Entry 7V19 (electron microscopy, 3.30 A resolution); this record covers chains C and E of the 4 polymer chains in the assembly.

== Chain C (and E) ==
Protein: Band 3 anion transport protein
Source organism: Homo sapiens
Notes: chain E of this document is another copy of the same molecule, construct and numbering; everything in this record applies to it too
Reference sequence: P02730 (B3AT_HUMAN); residues 1-911 here = UniProt positions 1-911
Amino-acid sequence (911 residues; row label = number of the first residue in the row):
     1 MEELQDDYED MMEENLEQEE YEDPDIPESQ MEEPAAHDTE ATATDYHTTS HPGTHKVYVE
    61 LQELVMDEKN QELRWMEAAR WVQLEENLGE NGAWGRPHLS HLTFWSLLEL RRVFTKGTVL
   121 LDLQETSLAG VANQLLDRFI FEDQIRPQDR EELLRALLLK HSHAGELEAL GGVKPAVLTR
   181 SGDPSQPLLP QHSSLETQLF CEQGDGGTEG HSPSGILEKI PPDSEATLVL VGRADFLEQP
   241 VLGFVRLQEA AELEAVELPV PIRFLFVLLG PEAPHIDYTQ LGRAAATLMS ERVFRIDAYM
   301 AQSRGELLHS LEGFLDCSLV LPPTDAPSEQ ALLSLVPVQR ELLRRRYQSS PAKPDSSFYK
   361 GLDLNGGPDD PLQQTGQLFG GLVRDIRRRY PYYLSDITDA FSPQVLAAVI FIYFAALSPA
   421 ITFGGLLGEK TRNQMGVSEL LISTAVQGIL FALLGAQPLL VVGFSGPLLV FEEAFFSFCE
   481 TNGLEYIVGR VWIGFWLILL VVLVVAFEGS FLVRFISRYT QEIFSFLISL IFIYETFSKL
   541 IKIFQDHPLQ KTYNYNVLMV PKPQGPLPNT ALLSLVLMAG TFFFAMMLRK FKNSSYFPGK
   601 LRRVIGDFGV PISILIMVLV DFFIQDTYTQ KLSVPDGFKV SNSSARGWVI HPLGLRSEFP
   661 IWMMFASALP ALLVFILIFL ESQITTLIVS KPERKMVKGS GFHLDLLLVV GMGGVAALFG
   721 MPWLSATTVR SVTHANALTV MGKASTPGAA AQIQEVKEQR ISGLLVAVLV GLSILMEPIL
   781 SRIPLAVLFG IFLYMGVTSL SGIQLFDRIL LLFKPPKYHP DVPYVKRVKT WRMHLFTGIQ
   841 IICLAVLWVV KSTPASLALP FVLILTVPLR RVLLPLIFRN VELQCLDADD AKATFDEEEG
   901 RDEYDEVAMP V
Disordered / not traced: 1-370, 744-750, 895-911
Covalent attachments: N-acetylglucosamine (NAG) linked to Asn-642
Residues lining bound ligands:
  - PIO ([(2R)-2-octanoyloxy-3-[oxidanyl-[(1R,2R,3S,4R,5R,6S)-2,3,6-tris(oxidanyl)-4,5-diphosphonooxy-cyclohexyl]oxy-phosphoryl]oxy-propyl] octanoate), molecule 1: Phe-597, Pro-598, Gly-599, Leu-601, Arg-602, Arg-603
  - PIO, molecule 2: Leu-812, Phe-813, Lys-814, Pro-815, Pro-816, Lys-817, Tyr-818
UniProt features mapped onto this chain:
  - region: Glu-13 to Met-31 (Microbial infection: Interaction with P.falciparum (isolate K1) FBPA), Ala-176 to Ser-185 (Interaction with ANK1)
  - site: Lys-590 (Important for anion transport), Glu-681 (Important for anion-proton cotransport)
  - modified residue: Met-1 (N-acetylmethionine), Tyr-8 (Phosphotyrosine), Tyr-21 (Phosphotyrosine), Tyr-46 (Phosphotyrosine), Ser-185 (Phosphoserine), Ser-350 (Phosphoserine), Tyr-359 (Phosphotyrosine), Tyr-904 (Phosphotyrosine)
  - lipidation: Cys-843 (S-palmitoyl cysteine)
  - glycosylation: Asn-642 (N-linked (GlcNAc...) (complex) asparagine)
  - natural variant: Glu-40 (E40K: Found in patients with hemolytic anemia; uncertain significance), Lys-56 (K56E: In Di(a)/Memphis-II antigen), Glu-90 (E90K: In SPH4), Gly-130 (G130R: In SPH4), Pro-147 (P147S: In SPH4), Ala-285 (A285D: In SPH4), Pro-327 (P327R: In SPH4), Ala-400 to Ala-408 (deletion: In SAO and DRTA4), Glu-429 (E429D: In NFLD+ antigen), Arg-432 (R432W: In ELO antigen), Thr-444 (T444N: In DRTA4), Gly-455 (G455E: In SPH4; G455R: In SPH4), 40 further natural variant entries in UniProt
  - mutagenesis: Glu-85 (E85A/R: Impairs expression at the cell membrane), Arg-283 (R283A/E/S: Impairs expression at the cell membrane), Asn-642 (N642D: Loss of N-glycosylation site), Glu-681 (E681Q: Impairs expression at the cell membrane)
Reported in the primary citation:
  - post-translational modification sites: Tyr-8 (citing earlier work)

== Chain C / chain E interface ==
Pairs across the interface (48):
  Leu-549(C) with Asn-569(E); Ile-624(E), hydrophobic; Asp-626(E); Thr-627(E)
  Gln-550(C) with Asp-626(E)
  Lys-551(C) with Asp-626(E)
  Thr-552(C) with Tyr-555(E)
  Tyr-553(C) with Pro-568(E), hydrophobic; Asn-569(E), hydrogen bond
  Tyr-555(C) with Thr-552(E)
  Pro-568(C) with Pro-568(E), hydrophobic; Asn-569(E)
  Asn-569(C) with Leu-549(E); Gln-550(E); Tyr-553(E), hydrogen bond; Pro-568(E); Asn-569(E), hydrogen bond (backbone-side chain); Leu-572(E)
  Leu-572(C) with Asn-569(E); Leu-572(E), hydrophobic; Leu-573(E)
  Leu-573(C) with Leu-572(E)
  Leu-575(C) with Val-576(E), hydrophobic
  Val-576(C) with Leu-575(E), hydrophobic; Val-576(E), hydrophobic
  Ser-595(C) with Lys-814(E); Pro-815(E); Tyr-818(E)
  Tyr-596(C) with Leu-810(E); Phe-813(E); Lys-814(E)
  Phe-597(C) with Phe-813(E), hydrogen bond (backbone-backbone); Pro-815(E)
  Arg-602(C) with Tyr-818(E)
  Ile-624(C) with Leu-549(E), hydrophobic
  Asp-626(C) with Leu-549(E); Gln-550(E); Lys-551(E)
  Thr-627(C) with Leu-549(E)
  Leu-810(C) with Tyr-596(E)
  Phe-813(C) with Tyr-596(E); Phe-597(E), hydrogen bond (backbone-backbone)
  Lys-814(C) with Ser-595(E); Tyr-596(E)
  Pro-815(C) with Ser-595(E); Phe-597(E)
  Tyr-818(C) with Ser-595(E); Arg-602(E)

== Summary ==
Chain C and chain E each contribute 24 residues to their interface; the contacts include 5 hydrogen bonds.
Among the polar pairs are Tyr-553(C)/Asn-569(E), Asn-569(C)/Asn-569(E) and Phe-597(C)/Phe-813(E). Ligands of
chain C: compound PIO. Covalently linked N-acetylglucosamine: at Asn-642(C). Curated annotation (UniProt)
lists 4 mutagenesis sites on chain C. From the paper: a modification site at Tyr-8(C).
Both chains are Band 3 anion transport protein (Homo sapiens). Entry 7V19 (Local refinement of Band 3-II
transmembrane domains, class 1 of erythrocyte ankyrin-1 complex) was determined by electron microscopy (same
publication as 7UZ3, 7UZQ, 7UZU, 7V07, 7V0K, 7V0M and 10 further entries).
